8XI5 - chains E and N of the 20 polymer chains in the assembly; structure by electron microscopy, 3.40 A resolution.

== Chain E ==
Molecule: Spike glycoprotein E2
Source organism: Eastern equine encephalitis virus
UniProt: Q4QXJ7 (POLS_EEEVF); residues 1-420 here correspond to UniProt positions 325-744 (UniProt number = residue number + 324)
Chain sequence (420 residues; numbered 1 to 420; the number before each row is that of its first residue):
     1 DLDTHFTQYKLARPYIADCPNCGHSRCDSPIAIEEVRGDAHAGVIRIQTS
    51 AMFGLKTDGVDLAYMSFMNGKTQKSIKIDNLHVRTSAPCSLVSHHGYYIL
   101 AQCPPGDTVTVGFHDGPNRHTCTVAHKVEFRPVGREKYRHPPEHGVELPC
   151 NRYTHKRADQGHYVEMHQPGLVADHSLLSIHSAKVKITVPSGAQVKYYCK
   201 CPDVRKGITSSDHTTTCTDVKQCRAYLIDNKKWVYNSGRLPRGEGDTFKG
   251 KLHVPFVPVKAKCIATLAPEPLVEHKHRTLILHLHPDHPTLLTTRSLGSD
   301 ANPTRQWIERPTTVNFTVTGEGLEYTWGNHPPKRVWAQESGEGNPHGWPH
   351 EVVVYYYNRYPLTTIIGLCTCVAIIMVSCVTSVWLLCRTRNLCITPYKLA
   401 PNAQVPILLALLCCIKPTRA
Disulfide bonds: C19-C122, C22-C27, C89-C103, C150-C263, C199-C223, C201-C217, C393-C414
Differences from the reference sequence: conflict K206 (Glu530 in Q4QXJ7)
From the paper describing this entry:
  - mutagenesis - K156A: abolished binding to LA5-Fc
  - mutagenesis - K206A: decreased binding to LA3-5-Fc
  - mutagenesis - K206E (KD of 167.0 nM): decreased binding to LA1-8-Fc
  - mutagenesis - K206E: decreased binding to VLDLR
  - mutagenesis - K231A: decreased binding to LA1-2-Fc

== Chain N ==
Molecule: Very low-density lipoprotein receptor
Source organism: Homo sapiens
UniProt: P98155 (VLDLR_HUMAN); numbering as in UniProt (aligned over 191-231)
Chain sequence (41 residues; each row starts with the number of its first residue):
   191 PTCGAHEFQCSTSSCIPISWVCDDDADCSDQSDESLEQCGR
Disulfide bonds: C193-C205, C200-C218, C212-C229
Ion coordination: Ca2+: W210, D213, D215, D217, D223
From the paper describing this entry:
  - mutagenesis - S204Q/D214G: increased binding to EEEV PE6-K156A
  - specificity-determining residues: D214

== Interface between chain E and chain N ==
Pairs across the interface (15; chain E residue first):
  D1(E) - S209(N)
  D1(E) - V211(N)  hydrogen bond (backbone-backbone)
  D1(E) - C212(N)
  D1(E) - D213(N)
  L2(E) - D213(N)
  L2(E) - D214(N)
  T4(E) - S209(N)
  H5(E) - S209(N)
  H5(E) - D213(N)  salt bridge
  K156(E) - W210(N)
  K156(E) - D213(N)  salt bridge
  K156(E) - D215(N)  salt bridge
  K156(E) - D217(N)  salt bridge
  A158(E) - W210(N)
  Q160(E) - W210(N)
Interface features reported in the paper:
  - hot spots on chain E (mutagenesis) - K156A: decreased binding to LA1-2-Fc
  - hot spots on chain E (mutagenesis) - K156A: abolished binding to LA1-Fc

== In short ==
7 residues of chain E and 8 residues of chain N are in contact; the contacts include 1 hydrogen bond and 4
salt bridges. Polar pairs include H5(E)-D213(N), K156(E)-D213(N) and K156(E)-D215(N). The paper reports that
K231A and K156A of chain E reduce binding to LA1-2-Fc; the specificity determinant D214(N); 5 substitutions
were tested in all.
Here chain E is Spike glycoprotein E2 (Eastern equine encephalitis virus) and chain N is Very low-density
lipoprotein receptor (Homo sapiens). Entry 8XI5 (Structure of Eastern Equine Encephalitis VLP in complex with
the receptor VLDLR LA3-5) was determined by electron microscopy, deposited together with 8YS4.
